Entry 4QVW (X-ray diffraction, 3.00 A resolution); this record covers chains S and T of the 28 polymer chains in the assembly.

Chain S:
Molecule: Proteasome subunit alpha type-6
Organism: Saccharomyces cerevisiae
Notes: EC 3.4.25.1
UniProt: P40302 (PSA6_YEAST); residues 0-233 here correspond to UniProt positions 1-234 (UniProt number = residue number + 1)
Amino-acid sequence (234 residues; numbered 0 to 233; the number before each row is that of its first residue; numbering starts at 0):
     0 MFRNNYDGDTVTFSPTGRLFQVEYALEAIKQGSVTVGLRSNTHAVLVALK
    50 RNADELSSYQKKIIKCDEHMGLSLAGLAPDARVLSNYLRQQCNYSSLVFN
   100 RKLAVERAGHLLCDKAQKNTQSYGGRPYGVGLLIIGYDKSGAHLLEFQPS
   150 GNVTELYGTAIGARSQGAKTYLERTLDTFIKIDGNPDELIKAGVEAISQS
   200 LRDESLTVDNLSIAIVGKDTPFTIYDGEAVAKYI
Not modelled in the structure: 0-2
UniProt features mapped onto this chain:
  - modified residue: Ser13 (Phosphoserine)
  - cross-link: Lys190 (Glycyl lysine isopeptide (Lys-Gly) (interchain with G-Cter in ubiquitin))

Chain T:
Molecule: Probable proteasome subunit alpha type-7
Organism: Saccharomyces cerevisiae
Notes: EC 3.4.25.1
UniProt: P21242 (PSA7_YEAST); residues -3 to 284 here correspond to UniProt positions 1-288 (UniProt number = residue number + 4)
Amino-acid sequence (288 residues; row label = number of the first residue in the row; numbers below 1 keep their minus sign (Met-3 is residue -3)):
    -3 MTSIGTGYDLSNSVFSPDGRNFQVEYAVKAVENGTTSIGIKCNDGVVFAV
    47 EKLITSKLLVPQKNVKIQVVDRHIGCVYSGLIPDGRHLVNRGREEAASFK
    97 KLYKTPIPIPAFADRLGQYVQAHTLYNSVRPFGVSTIFGGVDKNGAHLYM
   147 LEPSGSYWGYKGAATGKGRQSAKAELEKLVDHHPEGLSAREAVKQAAKII
   197 YLAHEDNKEKDFELEISWCSLSETNGLHKFVKGDLLQEAIDFAQKEINGD
   247 DDEDEDDSDNVMSSDDENAPVATNANATTDQEGDIHLE
Not modelled in the structure: -3 to 1, 245-284
UniProt features mapped onto this chain:
  - modified residue: Thr-2 (N-acetylthreonine)

Chain S / chain T interface:
Residue-residue contacts (63):
  Asn4(S) - Leu6(T)
  Tyr5(S) - Asp5(T)  hydrogen bond
  Tyr5(S) - Leu6(T)  hydrophobic
  Thr9(S) - Arg126(T)
  Val10(S) - Gln19(T)
  Val10(S) - Asn123(T)
  Val10(S) - Ser124(T)
  Val10(S) - Val125(T)
  Val10(S) - Arg126(T)
  Thr11(S) - Leu6(T)
  Thr11(S) - Gln19(T)
  Phe12(S) - Gln19(T)
  Phe12(S) - Tyr22(T)  hydrophobic
  Phe12(S) - Ala23(T)  hydrophobic
  Phe12(S) - Arg126(T)
  Phe12(S) - Pro127(T)
  Phe12(S) - Gly129(T)
  Ser13(S) - Tyr22(T)
  Pro14(S) - Tyr22(T)  hydrophobic
  Pro14(S) - Lys25(T)
  Thr15(S) - Lys25(T)
  Gly16(S) - Tyr22(T)
  Gly16(S) - Lys25(T)
  Gly16(S) - Ala26(T)
  Leu18(S) - Leu77(T)  hydrophobic
  Leu18(S) - Arg126(T)
  His109(S) - Arg82(T)
  Cys112(S) - Arg82(T)
  Asp113(S) - Arg82(T)  salt bridge
  Asp113(S) - Asn86(T)
  Gln116(S) - Pro79(T)
  Gln116(S) - Asp80(T)
  Gln116(S) - His83(T)  hydrogen bond
  Gln116(S) - Arg126(T)
  Thr119(S) - Arg126(T)  hydrogen bond (backbone-side chain)
  Gln120(S) - His119(T)
  Gln120(S) - Val125(T)
  Gln120(S) - Arg126(T)  hydrogen bond (backbone-backbone)
  Gln120(S) - Phe128(T)
  Ser121(S) - Ser124(T)
  Tyr122(S) - Ser124(T)  hydrogen bond (backbone-backbone)
  Ser149(S) - Pro79(T)
  Gly150(S) - Pro79(T)
  Asn151(S) - Ile78(T)
  Asn151(S) - Pro79(T)
  Thr153(S) - Leu55(T)
  Thr153(S) - Asn60(T)
  Glu154(S) - Val56(T)
  Glu154(S) - Lys59(T)
  Glu154(S) - Asn60(T)  hydrogen bond (backbone-side chain)
  Leu155(S) - Leu54(T)
  Leu155(S) - Leu55(T)
  Leu155(S) - Val56(T)
  Tyr156(S) - Leu54(T)  hydrogen bond (backbone-backbone)
  Tyr156(S) - Leu55(T)
  Tyr156(S) - Val56(T)
  Tyr156(S) - Pro57(T)
  Gly157(S) - Leu54(T)
  Lys168(S) - Leu54(T)
  Leu171(S) - Leu54(T)
  Glu172(S) - Ser52(T)  hydrogen bond
  Glu172(S) - Lys53(T)  hydrogen bond (side chain-backbone)
  Leu175(S) - Lys53(T)
Also at the interface, not in a pair above, chain S (34 interface residues in all): Arg38, Val152, Phe178

In short:
Chain S and chain T form an interface of 34 and 30 residues respectively, with 9 hydrogen bonds and 1 salt
bridge. Among the polar pairs are Asp113(S)-Arg82(T), Tyr5(S)-Asp5(T) and Gln116(S)-His83(T).
Chain S is Proteasome subunit alpha type-6 and chain T is Probable proteasome subunit alpha type-7, both from
Saccharomyces cerevisiae; the structure, yCP beta5-A49S-mutant in complex with bortezomib, was determined by
X-ray diffraction (same publication as 4QUX, 4QUY, 4QV0, 4QV1, 4QV3, 4QV4 and 42 further entries).
